PDB entry 3TPU | X-ray diffraction, 3.10 A resolution | chains B and I of the 4 polymer chains in the assembly

== Chain B ==
Molecule: 42F3 beta
Organism: Mus musculus, Homo sapiens
Amino-acid sequence (243 residues; each row starts with the number of its first residue; numbers below 1 keep their minus sign (Met-1 is residue -1)):
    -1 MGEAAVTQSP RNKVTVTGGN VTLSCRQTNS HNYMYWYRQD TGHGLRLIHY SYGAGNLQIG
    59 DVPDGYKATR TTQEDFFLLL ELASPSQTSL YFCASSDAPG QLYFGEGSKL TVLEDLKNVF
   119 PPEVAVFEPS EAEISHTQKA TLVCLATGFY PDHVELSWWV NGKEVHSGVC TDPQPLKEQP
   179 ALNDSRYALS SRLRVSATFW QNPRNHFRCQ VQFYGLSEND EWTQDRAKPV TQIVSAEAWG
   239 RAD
Unresolved in the structure: -1 to 1
Cystine bridges: Cys23-Cys91, Cys142-Cys207

== Chain I ==
Molecule: H2-Ld SBM2
Organism: Mus musculus
Amino-acid sequence (180 residues; numbered 0 to 179; the number before each row is that of its first residue; numbering starts at 0):
     0 MGPHSMRYYE TATSRRGLGE PRYTSVGYVD DKEFVRFDSD AENPRYEPQV PWMEQEGPEY
    60 WERITQVAKG QEQWFRVNLR TLLGYYNQSA GGTHTLQRMY GCDVGSDGRL LRGYEQFAYD
   120 GCDYIALNED LRTWTAADMA AQITRRKWEQ AGAAEYYRAY LEGECVEWLH RYLKNGNATL
Unresolved in the structure: 0, 17-18, 176-179
Cystine bridges: Cys101-Cys164

== Chain B / chain I interface ==
Residue-residue contacts (15; chain B residue first):
  Asn30(B) - Val76(I)
  Asn30(B) - Asn77(I)
  Tyr31(B) - Trp73(I)
  Tyr50(B) - Gly69(I)
  Tyr50(B) - Gln72(I)
  Tyr50(B) - Trp73(I)
  Tyr50(B) - Val76(I)  hydrophobic
  Gly51(B) - Val76(I)
  Ala52(B) - Arg79(I)  hydrogen bond (backbone-side chain)
  Asn54(B) - Gln72(I)  hydrogen bond
  Gln56(B) - Gln72(I)
  Asp95(B) - Gln149(I)
  Ala96(B) - Ala150(I)  hydrophobic
  Pro97(B) - Tyr155(I)  hydrophobic
  Gln99(B) - Ala150(I)  hydrogen bond (side chain-backbone)
Interface residues without a listed pair, chain B (12 interface residues in all): Gly53
Interface residues without a listed pair, chain I (11 interface residues in all): Arg75, Thr80

== Summary ==
12 residues of chain B and 11 residues of chain I are in contact, with 3 hydrogen bonds. Polar contacts
include Ala52(B)-Arg79(I), Asn54(B)-Gln72(I) and Gln99(B)-Ala150(I).
Here chain B is 42F3 beta (Mus musculus, Homo sapiens) and chain I is H2-Ld SBM2 (Mus musculus). Entry 3TPU
(42F3 p5E8/H2-Ld complex) was determined by X-ray diffraction together with 3TF7, 3TFK and 3TJH from the same
study.
